Entry 6QG2 (electron microscopy, 4.55 A resolution (low resolution: residue-level contacts below are approximate; hydrogen-bond / salt-bridge calls are withheld)); this record covers chains D and J of the 16 polymer chains in the assembly.

Chain D:
Protein: Translation initiation factor eIF-2B subunit beta
Organism: Saccharomyces cerevisiae (strain ATCC 204508 / S288c)
UniProtKB: P32502 (EI2BB_YEAST); residue numbers follow UniProt; this construct covers 1-381
Amino-acid sequence (381 residues; numbered 1 to 381; the number before each row is that of its first residue):
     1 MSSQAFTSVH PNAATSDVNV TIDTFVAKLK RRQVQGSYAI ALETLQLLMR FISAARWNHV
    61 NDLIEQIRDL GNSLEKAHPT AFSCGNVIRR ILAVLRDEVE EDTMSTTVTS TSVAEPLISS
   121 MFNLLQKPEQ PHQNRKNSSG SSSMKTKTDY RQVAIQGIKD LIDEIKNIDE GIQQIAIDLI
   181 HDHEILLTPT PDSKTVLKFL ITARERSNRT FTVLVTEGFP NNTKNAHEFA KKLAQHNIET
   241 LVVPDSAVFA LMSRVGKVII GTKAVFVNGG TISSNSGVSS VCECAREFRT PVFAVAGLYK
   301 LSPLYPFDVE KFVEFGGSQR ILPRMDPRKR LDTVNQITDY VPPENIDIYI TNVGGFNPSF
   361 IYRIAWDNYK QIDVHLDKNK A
Not modelled in the structure: 1-9, 109-112, 129-146, 377-381

Chain J:
Protein: Translation initiation factor eIF-2B subunit epsilon
Organism: Saccharomyces cerevisiae (strain ATCC 204508 / S288c)
UniProtKB: P32501 (EI2BE_YEAST); numbering as in UniProt (aligned over 1-712)
Amino-acid sequence (712 residues; each row starts with the number of its first residue):
     1 MAGKKGQKKS GLGNHGKNSD MDVEDRLQAV VLTDSYETRF MPLTAVKPRC LLPLANVPLI
    61 EYTLEFLAKA GVHEVFLICS SHANQINDYI ENSKWNLPWS PFKITTIMSP EARCTGDVMR
   121 DLDNRGIITG DFILVSGDVL TNIDFSKMLE FHKKMHLQDK DHISTMCLSK ASTYPKTRTI
   181 EPAAFVLDKS TSRCIYYQDL PLPSSREKTS IQIDPELLDN VDEFVIRNDL IDCRIDICTS
   241 HVPLIFQENF DYQSLRTDFV KGVISSDILG KHIYAYLTDE YAVRVESWQT YDTISQDFLG
   301 RWCYPLVLDS NIQDDQTYSY ESRHIYKEKD VVLAQSCKIG KCTAIGSGTK IGEGTKIENS
   361 VIGRNCQIGE NIRIKNSFIW DDCIIGNNSI IDHSLIASNA TLGSNVRLND GCIIGFNVKI
   421 DDNMDLDRNT KISASPLKNA GSRMYDNESN EQFDQDLDDQ TLAVSIVGDK GVGYIYESEV
   481 SDDEDSSTEA CKEINTLSNQ LDELYLSDDS ISSATKKTKK RRTMSVNSIY TDREEIDSEF
   541 EDEDFEKEGI ATVERAMENN HDLDTALLEL NTLRMSMNVT YHEVRIATIT ALLRRVYHFI
   601 ATQTLGPKDA VVKVFNQWGL LFKRQAFDEE EYIDLMNIIM EKIVEQSFDK PDLILFSALV
   661 SLYDNDIIEE DVIYKWWDNV STDPRYDEVK KLTVKWVEWL QNADEESSSE EE
Not modelled in the structure: 1-23, 437-454, 473-712
Swiss-Prot annotation at these positions:
  - modified residue (Phosphoserine): Ser478, Ser481, Ser507, Ser525, Ser538, Ser707
  - mutagenesis: Thr552 (T552I: Reduced exchange activity), Glu569 (E569A: Lethal), Ser576 (S576N: Reduced exchange activity), Leu655 to Trp677 (Abolishes binding to SUI3), Trp696 to Glu706 (Abolishes binding to SUI3; probably impairs the conversion of eIF-2-GDP to eIF-2-GTP)

Interface between chain D and chain J:
Pairs across the interface (37; chain D residue first):
  Ser16(D) with Trp99(J)
  Asp23(D) with Trp99(J)
  Lys30(D) with Asn311(J); Ile312(J); Asp314(J)
  Arg31(D) with Glu65(J)
  Ala77(D) with Ser310(J)
  Phe315(D) with Arg301(J); Tyr320(J); Glu321(J)
  Gly316(D) with Arg301(J)
  Gly317(D) with Arg301(J); Tyr304(J)
  Ser318(D) with Arg301(J); Trp302(J)
  Gln319(D) with Arg301(J); Trp302(J)
  Leu322(D) with Trp302(J)
  Arg324(D) with Thr173(J); Trp302(J)
  Met325(D) with Ser172(J); Thr173(J); Asp297(J); Trp302(J)
  Asp326(D) with Ser172(J); Thr173(J); Tyr174(J); Lys176(J)
  Arg328(D) with Gly300(J); Arg301(J); Trp302(J)
  Lys329(D) with Lys176(J); Thr177(J)
  Asp332(D) with Lys341(J); Cys342(J)
  Thr333(D) with His324(J)
  Ile337(D) with Tyr304(J)
Interface residues without a listed pair, chain D (26 interface residues in all): His78, Pro79, Asn221, Glu310, Glu314, Pro323, Pro327
Interface residues without a listed pair, chain J (23 interface residues in all): Asp309, Ser322

Overview:
Chain D and chain J form an interface of 26 and 23 residues respectively. Curated annotation (UniProt) lists
14 mutagenesis sites on chain J.
Chain D is Translation initiation factor eIF-2B subunit beta and chain J is Translation initiation factor
eIF-2B subunit epsilon, both from Saccharomyces cerevisiae (strain ATCC 204508 / S288c); the structure,
Structure of eIF2B-eIF2 (phosphorylated at Ser51) complex (model A), was determined by electron microscopy
(same publication as 6QG0, 6QG1, 6QG3, 6QG5 and 6QG6).
